8J0S - chains b and d of the 20 polymer chains in the assembly; structure by electron microscopy, 2.58 A resolution.

[Chain b]
Molecule: ATP synthase subunit b
Organism: Mycobacterium tuberculosis
UniProt: A0A045H294 (A0A045H294_MYCTX); residues 1-171 here = UniProt positions 1-171
Sequence (171 residues; numbered 1 to 171; the number before each row is that of its first residue):
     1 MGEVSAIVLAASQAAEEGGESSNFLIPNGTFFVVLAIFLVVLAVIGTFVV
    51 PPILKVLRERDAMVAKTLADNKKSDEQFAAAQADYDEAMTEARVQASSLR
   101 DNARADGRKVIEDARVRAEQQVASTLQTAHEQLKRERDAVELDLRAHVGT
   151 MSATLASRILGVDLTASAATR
Unresolved in the structure: 1-20, 165-171

[Chain d]
Molecule: Multifunctional fusion protein
Organism: Mycobacterium tuberculosis
UniProt: A0A045JVE3 (A0A045JVE3_MYCTX); numbering as in UniProt (aligned over 1-446)
Sequence (446 residues; each row starts with the number of its first residue):
     1 MSTFIGQLFGFAVIVYLVWRFIVPLVGRLMSARQDTVRQQLADAAAAADR
    51 LAEASQAHTKALEDAKSEAHRVVEEARTDAERIAEQLEAQADVEAERIKM
   101 QGARQVDLIRAQLTRQLRLELGHESVRQARELVRNHVADQAQQSATVDRF
   151 LDQLDAMAPATADVDYPLLAKMRSASRRALTSLVDWFGTMAQDLDHQGLT
   201 TLAGELVSVARLLDREAVVTRYLTVPAEDATPRIRLIERLVSGKVGAPTL
   251 EVLRTAVSKRWSANSDLIDAIEHVSRQALLELAERAGQVDEVEDQLFRFS
   301 RILDVQPRLAILLGDCAVPAEGRVRLLRKVLERADSTVNPVVVALLSHTV
   351 ELLRGQAVEEAVLFLAEVAVARRGEIVAQVGAAAELSDAQRTRLTEVLSR
   401 IYGHPVTVQLHIDAALLGGLSIAVGDEVIDGTLSSRLAAAEARLPD
Unresolved in the structure: 446

[Interface between chain b and chain d]
Residue-residue contacts (60):
  R60(b) - V37(d)
  M63(b) - L41(d)  hydrophobic
  M63(b) - A44(d)  hydrophobic
  T67(b) - D43(d)
  T67(b) - A44(d)
  T67(b) - A47(d)
  D70(b) - L51(d)
  N71(b) - A47(d)
  N71(b) - R50(d)  hydrogen bond
  S74(b) - R50(d)
  S74(b) - L51(d)
  S74(b) - A54(d)
  Q77(b) - A54(d)
  Q77(b) - S55(d)  hydrogen bond (side chain-backbone)
  Q77(b) - H58(d)
  A80(b) - H58(d)
  A81(b) - H58(d)
  D84(b) - L62(d)
  Y85(b) - A65(d)  hydrophobic
  M89(b) - E68(d)
  A92(b) - A69(d)  hydrophobic
  A92(b) - V73(d)
  A96(b) - A76(d)  hydrophobic
  L99(b) - R77(d)
  R100(b) - E75(d)
  R100(b) - A76(d)
  A103(b) - A80(d)
  R104(b) - I83(d)
  G107(b) - L87(d)
  I111(b) - L87(d)
  I111(b) - Q90(d)
  I111(b) - A91(d)
  R115(b) - E94(d)  salt bridge
  E119(b) - I98(d)
  Q121(b) - K99(d)
  V122(b) - K99(d)
  L126(b) - V106(d)  hydrophobic
  H130(b) - I109(d)
  L133(b) - R110(d)
  L133(b) - L113(d)
  R137(b) - L113(d)
  R137(b) - Q116(d)  hydrogen bond
  R137(b) - L117(d)
  V140(b) - L117(d)  hydrophobic
  E141(b) - L117(d)
  L144(b) - L121(d)  hydrophobic
  V148(b) - S125(d)
  M151(b) - L121(d)  hydrophobic
  S152(b) - Q128(d)  hydrogen bond (side chain-backbone)
  S152(b) - A129(d)  hydrogen bond (side chain-backbone)
  L155(b) - V126(d)  hydrophobic
  L155(b) - A129(d)  hydrophobic
  A156(b) - L132(d)  hydrophobic
  I159(b) - R436(d)  hydrogen bond (backbone-side chain)
  I159(b) - L437(d)  hydrophobic
  L160(b) - V133(d)  hydrophobic
  L160(b) - H136(d)
  L160(b) - Q142(d)
  L160(b) - R149(d)
  L164(b) - L132(d)
Interface residues without a listed pair, chain b (50 interface residues in all): V64, K73, D75, A88, R108, A118, A129, K134, A153, R158, V162
Interface residues without a listed pair, chain d (53 interface residues in all): Q40, A48, A61, D79, A95, Q105, E124, L433, A440

[Summary]
50 residues of chain b face 53 of chain d across their interface, with 6 hydrogen bonds and 1 salt bridge.
Polar pairs include R115(b)-E94(d), N71(b)-R50(d) and Q77(b)-S55(d).
Chain b is ATP synthase subunit b and chain d is Multifunctional fusion protein, both from Mycobacterium
tuberculosis; the structure, Cryo-EM structure of Mycobacterium tuberculosis ATP synthase in complex with
bedaquiline(BDQ), was determined by electron microscopy, deposited together with 8J0T, 8J57, 8J58, 8JR0 and
8JR1.
